Entry 5MPG (solution NMR); this record covers chains A and B.

[Chain A]
Protein: Heterogeneous nuclear ribonucleoprotein A1
From: Homo sapiens
UniProtKB: P09651 (ROA1_HUMAN); numbering as in UniProt (aligned over 2-97)
Chain sequence (97 residues; each row starts with the number of its first residue):
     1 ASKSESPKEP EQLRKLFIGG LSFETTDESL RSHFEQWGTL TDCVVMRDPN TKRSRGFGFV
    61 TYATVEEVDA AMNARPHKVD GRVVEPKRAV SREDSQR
Construct notes: expression tag (1)
Swiss-Prot annotation at these positions:
  - modified residue: Ser2 (N-acetylserine), Lys3 (N6-acetyllysine), Ser4 (Phosphoserine), Ser6 (Phosphoserine), Ser22 (Phosphoserine)
  - cross-link (Glycyl lysine isopeptide (Lys-Gly)): Lys3 (interchain with G-Cter in SUMO2), Lys8 (interchain with G-Cter in SUMO2), Lys78 (interchain with G-Cter in SUMO2)
What the authors report for this chain:
  - binding site for RNA uuagguc (chain B): Phe17, Phe23, Asp42, Arg55, Phe59, Glu85, Lys87, Arg88, Val90
  - mutagenesis - D42A (3-fold), R55A (50-fold), R92A: decreased binding to RNA uuagguc (chain B)
  - mutagenesis - F23A: unchanged binding to RNA uuagguc (chain B)

[Chain B]
Molecule: RNA uuagguc
Sequence (7 nucleotides; each row starts with the number of its first residue):
     1 UUAGGUC

[Interface between chain A and chain B]
Residue-residue contacts (37; chain A residue first):
  Ala1(A) with G5(B), base contact
  Ser2(A) with G5(B), base contact
  Lys15(A) with G4(B), base contact; G5(B), base contact
  Phe17(A) with U2(B), base contact; A3(B), base contact
  Gly19(A) with U2(B), sugar contact
  Gly20(A) with U1(B), sugar contact; U2(B), base contact
  Leu21(A) with U1(B), base contact
  Phe23(A) with U1(B), base contact
  Asp42(A) with G5(B), base contact
  Val44(A) with G5(B), sugar contact
  Met46(A) with G4(B), sugar contact; G5(B), sugar contact
  Arg55(A) with U1(B), sugar contact; U2(B), phosphate contact
  Gly56(A) with U1(B), sugar contact
  Phe57(A) with U2(B), phosphate contact; A3(B), sugar contact
  Phe59(A) with A3(B), base contact; G4(B), base contact
  Arg82(A) with U1(B), base contact
  Glu85(A) with U2(B), base contact
  Lys87(A) with U2(B), base contact
  Arg88(A) with A3(B), base contact
  Ala89(A) with A3(B), base contact; G4(B), base contact
  Val90(A) with A3(B), base contact; G4(B), base contact
  Ser91(A) with G4(B), base contact
  Arg92(A) with G4(B), sugar contact; U6(B), base contact
  Ser95(A) with A3(B), sugar contact; G4(B), base contact
  Arg97(A) with A3(B), phosphate contact; G4(B), phosphate contact
Also at the interface, not in a pair above, chain A (27 interface residues in all): Glu11, Arg47
Also at the interface, not in a pair above, chain B (7 interface residues in all): C7

[Summary]
The interface between chain A and chain B involves 27 residues on one side and 7 on the other. The paper
reports a binding site for RNA uuagguc (chain B) at Phe17(A), Phe23(A) and Asp42(A) among others; D42A, R55A
and R92A of chain A reduce binding to RNA uuagguc (chain B).
Chain A is Heterogeneous nuclear ribonucleoprotein A1 (Homo sapiens) and chain B is RNA uuagguc; the
structure, Solution NMR structure of hnRNP A1 RRM1 in complex with 5'-UUAGGUC-3' RNA, was determined by
solution NMR (same publication as 5MPL).
